4O1Q - chains D and E of the 6 polymer chains in the assembly; structure by X-ray diffraction, 2.59 A resolution.

Chain D:
Name: Methylamine dehydrogenase heavy chain
From: Paracoccus denitrificans
Notes: EC 1.4.99.3
UniProtKB: A1BB97 (A1BB97_PARDP); residues 2-386 here correspond to UniProt positions 33-417 (UniProt number = residue number + 31)
Amino-acid sequence (385 residues; row label = number of the first residue in the row):
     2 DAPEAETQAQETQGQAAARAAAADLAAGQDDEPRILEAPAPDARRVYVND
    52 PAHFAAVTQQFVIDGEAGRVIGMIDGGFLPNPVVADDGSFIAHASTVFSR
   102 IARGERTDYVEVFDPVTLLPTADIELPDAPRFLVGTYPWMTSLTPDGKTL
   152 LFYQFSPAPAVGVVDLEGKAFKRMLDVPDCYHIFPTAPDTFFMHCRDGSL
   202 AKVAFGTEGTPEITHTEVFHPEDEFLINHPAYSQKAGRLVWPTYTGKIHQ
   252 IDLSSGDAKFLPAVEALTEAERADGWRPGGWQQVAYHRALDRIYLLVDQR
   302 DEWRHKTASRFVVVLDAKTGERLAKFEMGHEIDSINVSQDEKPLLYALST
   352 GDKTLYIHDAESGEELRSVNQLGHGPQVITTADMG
Disordered / not traced: 2-10
Disulfides: Cys181-Cys196

Chain E:
Name: Methylamine dehydrogenase light chain
From: Paracoccus denitrificans
Notes: EC 1.4.99.3
UniProtKB: A1BBA0 (A1BBA0_PARDP); residues 1-131 here correspond to UniProt positions 58-188 (UniProt number = residue number + 57)
Amino-acid sequence (137 residues; each row starts with the number of its first residue; numbers below 1 keep their minus sign (His-5 is residue -5)):
    -5 HHHHHHADAPAGTDPRAKWVPQDNDIQACDYWRHCSIDGNICDCSGGSLT
    45 NCPPGTKLATASWVASCYNPTDGQSYLIAYRDCCGYNVSGRCPCLNTEGE
    95 LPVYRPEFANDIIWCFGAEDDAMTYHCTISPIVGKAS
Disordered / not traced: -5 to 6
Disulfides: Cys23-Cys88, Cys29-Cys61, Cys36-Cys121, Cys38-Cys86, Cys46-Cys77, Cys78-Cys109
Modified positions: Trp57 (7-hydroxy-l-tryptophan; 0AF)
Differences from the reference sequence: expression tag (-5 to 0)
Reported in the primary citation:
  - post-translational modification sites: Trp57

Interface between chain D and chain E:
Contacting residue pairs (75; chain D residue first):
  Thr13(D) with Asp19(E)
  Gln14(D) with Gln21(E)
  Gly15(D) with Asp19(E); Ile20(E), hydrogen bond (backbone-backbone); Gln21(E)
  Gln16(D) with Asn18(E); Asp19(E)
  Ala18(D) with Ile20(E), hydrophobic
  Ala19(D) with Asp17(E); Asn18(E); Asp19(E); Ile20(E), hydrophobic
  Arg20(D) with Asp17(E), salt bridge
  Ala22(D) with Tyr25(E); Arg27(E), hydrogen bond (backbone-side chain); Leu43(E), hydrophobic
  Ala23(D) with Asp17(E)
  Leu26(D) with Asn63(E); Asp66(E); Tyr70(E); Ile126(E), hydrophobic
  Glu33(D) with Asn45(E)
  Pro34(D) with Thr44(E); Asn45(E); Leu52(E)
  Arg35(D) with Asn45(E), hydrogen bond (backbone-side chain); Cys46(E), hydrogen bond (backbone-backbone); Leu52(E)
  Ile36(D) with Cys46(E), hydrophobic; Pro47(E); Pro48(E), hydrophobic; Thr50(E); Lys51(E); Leu52(E)
  Leu37(D) with Gly40(E); Gly41(E); Ser42(E); Asn45(E); Cys46(E), hydrogen bond (backbone-backbone); Pro48(E)
  Ala39(D) with Pro48(E)
  Val58(D) with Asn81(E)
  Gln60(D) with Val82(E), hydrogen bond (side chain-backbone); Ser83(E)
  Phe62(D) with Ser83(E); Arg85(E)
  Arg70(D) with Gln21(E); Asp37(E), salt bridge; Gly41(E), hydrogen bond (side chain-backbone)
  Val71(D) with Cys38(E); Ser39(E); Gly40(E), hydrogen bond (backbone-backbone); Arg85(E)
  Ile72(D) with Gly40(E); Pro48(E)
  Gly73(D) with Ser39(E); Gly40(E)
  Met74(D) with Tyr80(E), hydrogen bond (backbone-side chain); Ser83(E); His120(E)
  Ile75(D) with Tyr80(E)
  Asp76(D) with Tyr80(E); Asn81(E), hydrogen bond (side chain-backbone)
  Val117(D) with Pro48(E)
  Thr118(D) with Pro48(E); Gly49(E), hydrogen bond (backbone-backbone)
  Leu119(D) with Pro48(E), hydrophobic; Tyr80(E)
  Leu120(D) with Lys51(E)
  Val370(D) with Arg85(E)
  Asn371(D) with Arg85(E), hydrogen bond (backbone-side chain)
  Gln372(D) with Gly84(E); Arg85(E); Cys86(E), hydrogen bond (side chain-backbone); Pro87(E)
Interface residues without a listed pair, chain D (36 interface residues in all): Asp32, Glu38, Leu373
Interface residues without a listed pair, chain E (39 interface residues in all): Trp26, Arg75, Ile123

Overview:
Chain D and chain E form an interface of 36 and 39 residues respectively, with 13 hydrogen bonds and 2 salt
bridges. Polar contacts include Arg20(D)-Asp17(E), Arg70(D)-Asp37(E) and Ala22(D)-Arg27(E). The paper reports
a modification site at Trp57(E).
Here chain D is Methylamine dehydrogenase heavy chain and chain E is Methylamine dehydrogenase light chain,
both from Paracoccus denitrificans. Entry 4O1Q (Crystal Structure of the Q103N-MauG/pre-Methylamine
Dehydrogenase Complex) was determined by X-ray diffraction.
